Entry 2R5J (X-ray diffraction, 3.30 A resolution); this record covers chains D and E of the 5 polymer chains in the assembly.

== Chain D (and E) ==
Protein: Major capsid protein L1
Organism: Human papillomavirus type 35
Notes: chain E of this document is another copy of the same molecule, construct and numbering; everything in this record applies to it too
Reference sequence: P27232 (VL1_HPV35); the construct has insertions or renumbered stretches relative to UniProt, so the offset changes along the chain: 21-401 = UniProt 21-401; 439-474 = UniProt 437-472
Sequence (423 residues; each row starts with the number of its first residue; note: 32 numbers in that range are skipped by the numbering (no residue carries them; nothing is unmodelled there)):
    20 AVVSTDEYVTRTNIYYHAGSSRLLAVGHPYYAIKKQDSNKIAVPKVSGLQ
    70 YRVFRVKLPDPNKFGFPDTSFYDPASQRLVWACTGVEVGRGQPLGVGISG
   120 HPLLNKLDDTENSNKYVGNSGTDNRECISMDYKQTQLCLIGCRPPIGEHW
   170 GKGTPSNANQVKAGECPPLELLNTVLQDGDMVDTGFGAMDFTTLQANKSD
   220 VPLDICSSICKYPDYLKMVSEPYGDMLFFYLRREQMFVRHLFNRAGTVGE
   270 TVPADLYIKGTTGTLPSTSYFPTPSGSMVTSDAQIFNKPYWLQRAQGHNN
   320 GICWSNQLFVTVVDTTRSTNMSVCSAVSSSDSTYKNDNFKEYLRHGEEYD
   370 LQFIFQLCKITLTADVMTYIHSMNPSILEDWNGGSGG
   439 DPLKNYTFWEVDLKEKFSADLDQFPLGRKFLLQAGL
Unresolved in the structure: 402-406, 439
Construct notes: expression tag (20); engineered mutation Ser175 (Cys in P27232); linker (402-406)

== Chain D / chain E interface ==
Contacting residue pairs (151):
  Arg41(D) with Leu190(E); Asp233(E), salt bridge
  Leu43(D) with Leu190(E), hydrophobic
  Val45(D) with Trp169(E), hydrophobic
  His47(D) with Glu269(E), salt bridge
  Tyr49(D) with Thr287(E); Tyr289(E)
  Tyr50(D) with Glu269(E), hydrogen bond (side chain-backbone); Thr270(E); Val271(E); Pro272(E); Leu275(E), hydrophobic
  Ile52(D) with Glu269(E)
  Arg109(D) with Leu235(E)
  Gly110(D) with Leu235(E)
  Gln111(D) with Glu167(E), hydrogen bond; Trp169(E), hydrogen bond; Leu190(E); Tyr231(E)
  Pro112(D) with Lys152(E); Asp202(E); Tyr231(E), hydrophobic; Glu253(E)
  Leu113(D) with Lys152(E), hydrogen bond (backbone-side chain); Glu253(E)
  Gly114(D) with Met255(E)
  Val115(D) with Met255(E), hydrophobic; Val257(E), hydrophobic; Pro291(E)
  Ile117(D) with Leu260(E), hydrophobic; Tyr289(E), hydrophobic; Phe290(E); Pro291(E)
  Gly119(D) with Tyr289(E)
  His120(D) with Tyr289(E), hydrogen bond (backbone-side chain)
  Pro121(D) with Leu284(E), hydrophobic; Pro285(E); Thr287(E); Tyr289(E)
  Leu122(D) with Tyr276(E), hydrophobic; Leu284(E), hydrophobic
  Lys125(D) with Asn131(E); Ser132(E)
  Asp128(D) with Asn131(E), hydrogen bond
  Asp142(D) with Gly279(E); Thr280(E)
  Arg144(D) with Ile277(E), hydrogen bond (side chain-backbone); Gly279(E)
  Glu145(D) with Ser132(E), hydrogen bond; Asn133(E); Lys134(E)
  Cys146(D) with Thr129(E); Ser132(E); Asn262(E); Ser286(E), hydrogen bond (side chain-backbone); Tyr289(E), hydrogen bond
  Ile147(D) with Thr129(E); Glu130(E)
  Ser148(D) with Thr129(E), hydrogen bond; Leu260(E); Tyr289(E)
  Met149(D) with Leu260(E), hydrophobic
  Asp150(D) with Val257(E)
  Asn216(D) with Ile277(E)
  Lys217(D) with Asp274(E), hydrogen bond (side chain-backbone); Leu275(E); Tyr276(E); Ile277(E)
  Leu222(D) with Thr287(E)
  Cys225(D) with Leu275(E)
  Ser226(D) with Leu275(E)
  Arg258(D) with Glu130(E), salt bridge; Val257(E), hydrogen bond (side chain-backbone); Arg258(E)
  His259(D) with Glu130(E); Asn131(E)
  Phe261(D) with Asn131(E)
  Ser296(D) with Phe256(E)
  Met297(D) with Gln254(E); Met255(E); Phe256(E), hydrophobic; Ser296(E)
  Val298(D) with Gln254(E); Met255(E), hydrogen bond (backbone-backbone)
  Thr299(D) with Glu253(E); Gln254(E)
  Ser300(D) with Arg252(E); Glu253(E), hydrogen bond (side chain-backbone)
  Asp301(D) with Arg252(E), salt bridge
  Thr338(D) with Gly204(E)
  Met340(D) with Trp169(E); Phe205(E); Met208(E), hydrophobic
  Ser341(D) with Met208(E); Gln214(E), hydrogen bond (backbone-side chain); Arg263(E), hydrogen bond
  Val342(D) with Leu213(E)
  Cys343(D) with Leu213(E), hydrogen bond (backbone-backbone); Gln214(E); Ala215(E), hydrogen bond (backbone-backbone); Asn216(E), hydrogen bond
  Ser344(D) with Gly183(E); Glu184(E), hydrogen bond (side chain-backbone)
  Ala345(D) with Ala182(E); Gly183(E), hydrogen bond (backbone-backbone); Ala215(E), hydrophobic
  Val346(D) with Ala182(E)
  Tyr353(D) with Asn124(E); Thr141(E); Asp142(E); Arg144(E); Asn216(E)
  Lys354(D) with Thr141(E)
  Asn355(D) with Gly140(E); Thr141(E); Asp142(E), hydrogen bond (side chain-backbone); Asn143(E); Ala264(E); Gly265(E)
  Phe358(D) with Ala215(E); Asn216(E); Thr266(E), hydrogen bond (backbone-backbone)
  Lys359(D) with Gly183(E); Thr266(E)
  Glu360(D) with Asn124(E); Asn216(E); Asp219(E); Arg263(E), salt bridge; Ala264(E); Thr266(E), hydrogen bond (backbone-backbone); Gly268(E), hydrogen bond (backbone-backbone)
  Tyr361(D) with Gly183(E), hydrogen bond (side chain-backbone); Glu184(E); Cys185(E), hydrophobic; Gly268(E); Glu269(E)
  Leu362(D) with Tyr289(E)
  Arg363(D) with Cys185(E), hydrogen bond; Leu188(E); Glu269(E), salt bridge
  Gly365(D) with Trp169(E)
  Glu367(D) with Glu167(E); Leu235(E)
  Asp369(D) with Leu235(E)
  Asp460(D) with His317(E), salt bridge
  Gln461(D) with Ala20(E); Val21(E)
  Pro463(D) with Val238(E), hydrophobic
  Arg466(D) with Gln315(E), hydrogen bond (side chain-backbone); Gly316(E); His317(E)
Other interface residues (no listed pair), chain D (73 interface residues in all): Val62, Gly108, Ala215, Ser218, Asn306, Asp356
Other interface residues (no listed pair), chain E (82 interface residues in all): Pro186, Gly206, Ala207, Ser218, Lys236, Ser239, Arg251, Phe261, Val267, Lys278, Ser288

== Summary ==
73 residues of chain D and 82 residues of chain E are in contact, with 29 hydrogen bonds and 7 salt bridges.
Polar pairs include Arg41(D)-Asp233(E), His47(D)-Glu269(E) and Arg258(D)-Glu130(E).
Both chains are Major capsid protein L1 (Human papillomavirus type 35). Entry 2R5J (Pentamer Structure of
Major Capsid protein L1 of Human Papilloma Virus Type 35) was determined by X-ray diffraction (same
publication as 2R5H, 2R5I and 2R5K).
